8ES7 - chains G and B of the 8 polymer chains in the assembly; structure by electron microscopy, 3.04 A resolution.

# Chain G
Protein: T-cell surface glycoprotein CD3 gamma chain
Source organism: Homo sapiens
Reference sequence: P09693 (CD3G_HUMAN); residue numbers follow UniProt; this construct covers 1-182
Sequence (185 residues; row label = number of the first residue in the row):
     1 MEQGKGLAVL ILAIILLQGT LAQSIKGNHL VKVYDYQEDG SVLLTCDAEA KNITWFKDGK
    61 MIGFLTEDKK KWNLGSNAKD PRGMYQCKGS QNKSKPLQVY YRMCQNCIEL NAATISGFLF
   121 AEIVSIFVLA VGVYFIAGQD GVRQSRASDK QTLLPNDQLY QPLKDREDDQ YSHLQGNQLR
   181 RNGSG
Not modelled in the structure: 1-22, 139-185
Differences from the reference sequence: expression tag (183-185)
Swiss-Prot annotation at these positions:
  - motif: Leu153, Leu154 (Di-leucine motif)
  - modified residue (Phosphoserine): Ser145, Ser148
  - glycosylation (N-linked (GlcNAc...) asparagine): Asn52, Asn92
  - mutagenesis: Leu153 (L153A: Abolishes lysosomal targeting; L153I: Diminished but persistent lysosomal targeting), Leu154 (L154A: Abolishes lysosomal targeting; L154A: Diminished but persistent lysosomal targeting; L154I: No effect), Tyr160 (Y160A: Abolishes lysosomal targeting), Leu163 (L163A: Abolishes lysosomal targeting)
Disulfide bonds: Cys46-Cys87, Cys104-Cys107
Covalent attachments: N-acetylglucosamine (NAG) linked to Asn52, Asn92
Reported in the primary citation:
  - post-translational modification sites: Asn52, Asn92

# Chain B
Protein: PN45545 TCR beta chain
Source organism: Homo sapiens
Sequence (319 residues; numbered -18 to 300; the number before each row is that of its first residue; numbers below 1 keep their minus sign (Met-18 is residue -18)):
   -18 MGFRLLCCVA FCLLGAGPVD VKVTQSSRYL VKRTGEKVFL ECVQDMDHEN MFWYRQDPGL
    42 GLRLIYFSYD VKMKEKGDIP EGYSVSREKK ERFSLILESA STNQTSMYLC ASSFTGPYNS
   102 PLHFGNGTRL TVTEDLNKVF PPEVAVFEPS EAEISHTQKA TLVCLATGFF PDHVELSWWV
   162 NGKEVHSGVS TDPQPLKEQP ALNDSRYCLS SRLRVSATFW QNPRNHFRCQ VQFYGLSEND
   222 EWTQDRAKPV TQIVSAEAWG RADCGFTSVS YQQGVLSATI LYEILLGKAT LYAVLVSALV
   282 LMAMVKRKDS RGRAKRGSG
Not modelled in the structure: -18 to 2, 290-300
Disulfide bonds: Cys23-Cys91, Cys145-Cys210
Covalent attachments: N-acetylglucosamine (NAG) linked to Asn84, Asn107, Asn184
Reported in the primary citation:
  - post-translational modification sites: Asn84, Asn107, Asn184

# How chain G and chain B interact
Residue-residue contacts - 19 pairs, chain G then chain B:
  Tyr36(G) - Asn162(B)
  Tyr36(G) - Gly163(B)  hydrogen bond (backbone-backbone)
  Tyr36(G) - His207(B)
  Gln105(G) - Gln253(B)  hydrogen bond (backbone-side chain)
  Gln105(G) - Leu257(B)
  Asn106(G) - Leu257(B)
  Cys107(G) - Gln254(B)  hydrogen bond (backbone-side chain)
  Ile108(G) - Leu257(B)  hydrophobic
  Glu109(G) - Gln254(B)  hydrogen bond (backbone-side chain)
  Phe118(G) - Leu262(B)  hydrophobic
  Phe118(G) - Ile265(B)  hydrophobic
  Glu122(G) - Ile265(B)
  Glu122(G) - Lys269(B)  salt bridge
  Ser125(G) - Leu266(B)
  Ser125(G) - Lys269(B)
  Ile126(G) - Lys269(B)
  Leu129(G) - Tyr273(B)  hydrophobic
  Gly132(G) - Tyr273(B)
  Ile136(G) - Leu280(B)  hydrophobic
Interface residues without a listed pair, chain G (17 interface residues in all): Tyr34, Gln37, Glu38, Val133
Interface residues without a listed pair, chain B (15 interface residues in all): Trp240, Ser258, Leu276

# Summary
Chain G and chain B form an interface of 17 and 15 residues respectively; the contacts include 4 hydrogen
bonds and 1 salt bridge. Polar pairs include Glu122(G)-Lys269(B), Gln105(G)-Gln253(B) and Cys107(G)-Gln254(B).
Covalently linked N-acetylglucosamine: at Asn52(G) and Asn92(G). From the paper: modification sites Asn52(G),
Asn92(G) and Asn84(B) among others.
Here chain G is T-cell surface glycoprotein CD3 gamma chain and chain B is PN45545 TCR beta chain, both from
Homo sapiens. Entry 8ES7 (CryoEM structure of PN45545 TCR-CD3 complex) was determined by electron microscopy
(same publication as 8ES8, 8ES9, 8ESA and 8ESB).
